6F41 - chains A and B of the 23 polymer chains in the assembly; structure by electron microscopy, 4.30 A resolution (low resolution: residue-level contacts below are approximate; hydrogen-bond / salt-bridge calls are withheld).

# Chain A
Protein: DNA-directed RNA polymerase III subunit RPC1
From: Saccharomyces cerevisiae (strain ATCC 204508 / S288c)
Notes: EC 2.7.7.6
Reference sequence: P04051 (RPC1_YEAST); residues 1-1460 here = UniProt positions 1-1460
Chain sequence (1460 residues; numbered 1 to 1460; the number before each row is that of its first residue):
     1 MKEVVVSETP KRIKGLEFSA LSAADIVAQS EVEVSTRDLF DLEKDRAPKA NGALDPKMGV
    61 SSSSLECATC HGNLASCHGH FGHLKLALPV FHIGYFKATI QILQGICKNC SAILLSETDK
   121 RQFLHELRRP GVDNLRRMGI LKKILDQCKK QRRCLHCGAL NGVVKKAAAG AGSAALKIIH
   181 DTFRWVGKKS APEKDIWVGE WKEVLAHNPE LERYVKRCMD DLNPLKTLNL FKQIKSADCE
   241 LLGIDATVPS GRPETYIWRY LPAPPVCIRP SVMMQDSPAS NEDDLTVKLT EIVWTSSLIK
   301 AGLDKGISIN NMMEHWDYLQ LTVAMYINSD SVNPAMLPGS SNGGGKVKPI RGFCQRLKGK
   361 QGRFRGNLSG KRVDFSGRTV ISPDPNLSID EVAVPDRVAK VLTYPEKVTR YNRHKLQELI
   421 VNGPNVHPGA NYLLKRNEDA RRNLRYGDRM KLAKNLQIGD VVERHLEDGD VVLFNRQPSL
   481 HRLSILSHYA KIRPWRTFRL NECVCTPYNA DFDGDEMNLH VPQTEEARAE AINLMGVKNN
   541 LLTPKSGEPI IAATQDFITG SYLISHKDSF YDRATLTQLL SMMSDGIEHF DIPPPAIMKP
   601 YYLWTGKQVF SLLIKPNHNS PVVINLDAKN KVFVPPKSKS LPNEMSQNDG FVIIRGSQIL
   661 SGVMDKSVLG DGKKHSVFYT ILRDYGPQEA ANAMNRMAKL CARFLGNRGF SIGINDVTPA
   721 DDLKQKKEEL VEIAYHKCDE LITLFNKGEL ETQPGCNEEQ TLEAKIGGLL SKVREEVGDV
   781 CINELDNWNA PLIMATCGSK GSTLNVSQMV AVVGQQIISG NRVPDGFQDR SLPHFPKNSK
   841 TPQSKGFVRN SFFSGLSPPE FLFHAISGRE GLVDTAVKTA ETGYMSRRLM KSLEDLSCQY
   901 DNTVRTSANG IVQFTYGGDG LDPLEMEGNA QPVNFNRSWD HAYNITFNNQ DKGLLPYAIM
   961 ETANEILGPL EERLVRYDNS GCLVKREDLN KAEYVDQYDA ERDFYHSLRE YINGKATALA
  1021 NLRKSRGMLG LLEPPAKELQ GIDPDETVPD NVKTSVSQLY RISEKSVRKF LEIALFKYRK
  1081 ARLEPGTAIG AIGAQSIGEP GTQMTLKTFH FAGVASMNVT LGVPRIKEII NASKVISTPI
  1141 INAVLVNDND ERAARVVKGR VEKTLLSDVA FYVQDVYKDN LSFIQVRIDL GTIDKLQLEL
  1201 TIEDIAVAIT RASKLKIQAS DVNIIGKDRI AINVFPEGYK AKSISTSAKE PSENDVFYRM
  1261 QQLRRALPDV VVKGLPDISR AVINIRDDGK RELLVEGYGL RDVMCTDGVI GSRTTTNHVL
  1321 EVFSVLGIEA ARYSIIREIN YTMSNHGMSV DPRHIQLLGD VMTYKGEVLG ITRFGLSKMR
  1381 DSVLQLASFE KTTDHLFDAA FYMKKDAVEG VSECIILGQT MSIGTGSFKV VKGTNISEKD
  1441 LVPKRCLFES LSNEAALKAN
Not modelled in the structure: 1, 169-174, 335-347, 1101-1116, 1237-1252, 1451-1460
Swiss-Prot annotation at these positions:
  - region: P858 to E870 (Bridging helix)
  - binding site (Zn(2+)): C67, C70, C77, H80, C107, C110, C154
  - binding site (Mg(2+)): D511, D513, D515

# Chain B
Protein: DNA-directed RNA polymerase III subunit RPC2
From: Saccharomyces cerevisiae (strain ATCC 204508 / S288c)
Notes: EC 2.7.7.6
Reference sequence: P22276 (RPC2_YEAST); residue numbers follow UniProt; this construct covers 1-1149
Chain sequence (1149 residues; each row starts with the number of its first residue):
     1 MVAATKRRKT HIHKHVKDEA FDDLLKPVYK GKKLTDEINT AQDKWHLLPA FLKVKGLVKQ
    61 HLDSFNYFVD TDLKKIIKAN QLILSDVDPE FYLKYVDIRV GKKSSSSTKD YLTPPHECRL
   121 RDMTYSAPIY VDIEYTRGRN IIMHKDVEIG RMPIMLRSNK CILYDADESK MAKLNECPLD
   181 PGGYFIVNGT EKVILVQEQL SKNRIIVEAD EKKGIVQASV TSSTHERKSK TYVITKNGKI
   241 YLKHNSIAEE IPIAIVLKAC GILSDLEIMQ LVCGNDSSYQ DIFAVNLEES SKLDIYTQQQ
   301 ALEYIGAKVK TMRRQKLTIL QEGIEAIATT VIAHLTVEAL DFREKALYIA MMTRRVVMAM
   361 YNPKMIDDRD YVGNKRLELA GQLISLLFED LFKKFNNDFK LSIDKVLKKP NRAMEYDALL
   421 SINVHSNNIT SGLNRAISTG NWSLKRFKME RAGVTHVLSR LSYISALGMM TRISSQFEKS
   481 RKVSGPRALQ PSQFGMLCTA DTPEGEACGL VKNLALMTHI TTDDEEEPIK KLCYVLGVED
   541 ITLIDSASLH LNYGVYLNGT LIGSIRFPTK FVTQFRHLRR TGKVSEFISI YSNSHQMAVH
   601 IATDGGRICR PLIIVSDGQS RVKDIHLRKL LDGELDFDDF LKLGLVEYLD VNEENDSYIA
   661 LYEKDIVPSM THLEIEPFTI LGAVAGLIPY PHHNQSPRNT YQCAMGKQAI GAIAYNQFKR
   721 IDTLLYLMTY PQQPMVKTKT IELIDYDKLP AGQNATVAVM SYSGYDIEDA LVLNKSSIDR
   781 GFGRCETRRK TTTVLKRYAN HTQDIIGGMR VDENGDPIWQ HQSLGPDGLG EVGMKVQSGQ
   841 IYINKSVPTN SADAPNPNNV NVQTQYREAP VIYRGPEPSH IDQVMMSVSD NDQALIKVLL
   901 RQNRRPELGD KFSSRHGQKG VCGIIVKQED MPFNDQGIVP DIIMNPHGFP SRMTVGKMIE
   961 LISGKAGVLN GTLEYGTCFG GSKLEDMSKI LVDQGFNYSG KDMLYSGITG ECLQAYIFFG
  1021 PIYYQKLKHM VLDKMHARAR GPRAVLTRQP TEGRSRDGGL RLGEMERDCV IAYGASQLLL
  1081 ERLMISSDAF EVDVCDKCGL MGYSGWCTTC KSAENIIKMT IPYAAKLLFQ ELLSMNIAPR
  1141 LRLEDIFQQ
Not modelled in the structure: 1-35
Swiss-Prot annotation at these positions:
  - zinc finger: C1095 to C1110 (C4-type)
  - binding site (Zn(2+)): C1095, C1098, C1107, C1110

# How chain A and chain B interact
Residue-residue contacts - 279 pairs, chain A then chain B:
  P10(A) with D1145(B); I1146(B)
  K11(A) with I1117(B); E1144(B); D1145(B); I1146(B)
  R12(A) with L1143(B); E1144(B)
  I13(A) with M1119(B); L1141(B); R1142(B)
  K14(A) with R1142(B); E1144(B)
  G15(A) with R1142(B)
  L16(A) with R1140(B); L1141(B)
  E17(A) with A1138(B); R1140(B); R1142(B)
  F18(A) with A1138(B)
  S19(A) with I1137(B); A1138(B)
  A20(A) with N1136(B)
  L21(A) with L1133(B); N1136(B); A1138(B)
  D25(A) with T1109(B)
  A28(A) with T1108(B); T1109(B)
  Q29(A) with T1108(B)
  L74(A) with R1048(B)
  H78(A) with F1090(B); E1091(B); Q1130(B)
  H80(A) with Y1103(B)
  F81(A) with Q1130(B); L1133(B)
  Y95(A) with N1136(B); I1137(B)
  T255(A) with N1136(B)
  W258(A) with M1135(B); N1136(B)
  P262(A) with L1133(B); S1134(B)
  P264(A) with S1134(B)
  P265(A) with Q1130(B)
  I268(A) with L1046(B); Q1130(B)
  P270(A) with L1046(B)
  Y326(A) with S1134(B)
  I327(A) with M1135(B)
  F353(A) with S1134(B); M1135(B)
  L357(A) with E1131(B)
  Q361(A) with R1061(B)
  R363(A) with L1046(B); T1047(B); L1127(B)
  F364(A) with L1128(B)
  R365(A) with R1061(B)
  G366(A) with R1061(B)
  N367(A) with T1047(B); Q1049(B); A1124(B)
  L368(A) with A1124(B); L1128(B)
  G370(A) with L1062(B); G1063(B)
  K371(A) with Q1049(B); R1061(B); L1062(B); L1083(B); S1087(B); D1088(B); A1124(B)
  R372(A) with P1050(B); E1052(B); L1060(B); R1061(B); S1087(B)
  V373(A) with P1050(B); G1059(B); L1060(B); R1082(B); S1087(B)
  D374(A) with R1038(B); A1039(B); R1043(B); P1050(B); S1086(B)
  F375(A) with R1038(B); A1039(B); R1040(B)
  S376(A) with A1037(B); R1038(B); L1060(B)
  G377(A) with H1036(B)
  R378(A) with K1034(B); M1035(B); H1036(B)
  T379(A) with M1035(B)
  V380(A) with G909(B); V1031(B)
  I381(A) with V921(B)
  S382(A) with V921(B)
  P383(A) with Y765(B)
  D384(A) with Y765(B)
  P385(A) with S763(B); G764(B); Y765(B)
  N386(A) with Y765(B)
  V398(A) with A1037(B)
  V401(A) with A1039(B)
  Q477(A) with E1066(B)
  S479(A) with M1065(B); E1066(B)
  H481(A) with C1069(B)
  R482(A) with C1069(B); A1072(B); Y1073(B)
  L483(A) with Y1073(B)
  I485(A) with C1069(B); Y1073(B)
  W495(A) with L908(B)
  R496(A) with E907(B); V1031(B); M1035(B)
  T497(A) with L908(B); G909(B)
  E502(A) with I767(B); E768(B)
  A510(A) with E768(B)
  D511(A) with E768(B); D769(B)
  F512(A) with E768(B); D769(B); V921(B)
  D513(A) with K911(B); K919(B)
  G514(A) with V921(B)
  N518(A) with L1060(B)
  H520(A) with L1062(B); R1082(B)
  V521(A) with R1082(B)
  P522(A) with R1082(B)
  Q523(A) with E1081(B)
  E526(A) with Q1077(B)
  A527(A) with L1078(B)
  E530(A) with A1075(B); L1078(B)
  L534(A) with Y1073(B)
  M535(A) with Y1073(B); L1078(B)
  T554(A) with I767(B)
  Q555(A) with I767(B); E768(B); H947(B)
  D556(A) with D766(B); I767(B); H947(B)
  T559(A) with H947(B)
  A702(A) with S763(B); G764(B)
  L705(A) with S761(B)
  G706(A) with S761(B)
  N707(A) with S1006(B); I1008(B); L1013(B)
  R708(A) with L1013(B); Q1014(B); A1015(B)
  G709(A) with L1013(B); A1015(B)
  F710(A) with M760(B); P946(B)
  S711(A) with V759(B); Y1016(B); I1017(B); F1018(B)
  I712(A) with P946(B); F949(B); F1018(B)
  G713(A) with M958(B); K1001(B); F1018(B)
  I714(A) with M958(B); I962(B)
  N715(A) with Y998(B); S999(B); K1001(B)
  D716(A) with K1001(B)
  V717(A) with M958(B)
  M794(A) with P950(B)
  K800(A) with H947(B); S951(B)
  N805(A) with M953(B)
  Q808(A) with M953(B)
  M809(A) with F949(B); P950(B); V955(B)
  F827(A) with N655(B)
  Q828(A) with Y591(B); H595(B)
  R830(A) with E654(B); N655(B); S657(B)
  S831(A) with P491(B)
  L832(A) with P491(B); F494(B)
  P833(A) with E654(B); Y658(B); I659(B)
  H834(A) with F494(B); I659(B); L661(B); E674(B)
  F835(A) with Y658(B)
  P836(A) with Y658(B)
  F852(A) with H693(B); M953(B)
  F853(A) with H693(B); L984(B)
  S854(A) with H693(B)
  G855(A) with H692(B); H693(B)
  L856(A) with H692(B)
  P858(A) with F494(B); Y662(B); P677(B); F979(B)
  P859(A) with L661(B)
  F861(A) with I680(B); P691(B); F979(B)
  H864(A) with Q695(B); S696(B)
  A865(A) with S696(B)
  I866(A) with L489(B)
  G868(A) with S696(B); P697(B)
  R869(A) with L489(B); T499(B); T502(B); C508(B)
  E870(A) with A488(B)
  L872(A) with Y701(B)
  V873(A) with R487(B)
  A876(A) with R487(B)
  M890(A) with D1068(B)
  E894(A) with R1067(B)
  A1088(A) with I1071(B)
  A1091(A) with I1071(B); A1072(B)
  I1092(A) with A1072(B)
  Y1258(A) with S291(B); K292(B)
  R1265(A) with V285(B)
  F1397(A) with M1135(B)
  A1400(A) with I1137(B)
  V1411(A) with I1071(B)
  I1415(A) with L1079(B); L1083(B)
  I1416(A) with A1125(B)
  L1417(A) with M1084(B); I1121(B)
  G1418(A) with M1084(B)
  Q1419(A) with L1080(B)
  T1420(A) with L1080(B)
  M1421(A) with I1071(B); A1075(B); S1076(B)
  I1423(A) with I1071(B); S1076(B)
  G1424(A) with G1074(B)
  T1425(A) with G1074(B); A1075(B); S1076(B)
  G1426(A) with S1076(B)
  K1429(A) with Q1149(B)
Interface residues without a listed pair, chain A (177 interface residues in all): T9, C70, H92, C267, R356, S369, R397, L402, R441, L473, N475, S484, R499, C505, T524, F557, G826, K837, S857, L862, S886, K891, L1396, S1412
Interface residues without a listed pair, chain B (163 interface residues in all): E288, Y371, S484, S492, E504, G509, N593, D656, N699, T700, Y762, G920, C922, G923, T1009, C1012, L1032, G1041, V1045, E1064, P1122, Y1123, K1126, L1132, P1139

# In short
177 residues of chain A and 163 residues of chain B are in contact. From UniProt: 7 Zn2+-binding residues and
3 Mg2+-binding residues on chain A; 4 Zn2+-binding residues on chain B.
Here chain A is DNA-directed RNA polymerase III subunit RPC1 and chain B is DNA-directed RNA polymerase III
subunit RPC2, both from Saccharomyces cerevisiae (strain ATCC 204508 / S288c). Entry 6F41 (RNA Polymerase III
initially transcribing complex) was determined by electron microscopy together with 6F40, 6F42 and 6F44 from
the same study.
